7T5P - chains A and B; structure by electron microscopy, 3.40 A resolution.

# Chain A
Name: SUMO-interacting motif-containing protein 1
Organism: Homo sapiens
UniProtKB: Q8NDZ2 (SIMC1_HUMAN); numbering as in UniProt (aligned over 284-872)
Amino-acid sequence (589 residues; numbered 284 to 872; the number before each row is that of its first residue):
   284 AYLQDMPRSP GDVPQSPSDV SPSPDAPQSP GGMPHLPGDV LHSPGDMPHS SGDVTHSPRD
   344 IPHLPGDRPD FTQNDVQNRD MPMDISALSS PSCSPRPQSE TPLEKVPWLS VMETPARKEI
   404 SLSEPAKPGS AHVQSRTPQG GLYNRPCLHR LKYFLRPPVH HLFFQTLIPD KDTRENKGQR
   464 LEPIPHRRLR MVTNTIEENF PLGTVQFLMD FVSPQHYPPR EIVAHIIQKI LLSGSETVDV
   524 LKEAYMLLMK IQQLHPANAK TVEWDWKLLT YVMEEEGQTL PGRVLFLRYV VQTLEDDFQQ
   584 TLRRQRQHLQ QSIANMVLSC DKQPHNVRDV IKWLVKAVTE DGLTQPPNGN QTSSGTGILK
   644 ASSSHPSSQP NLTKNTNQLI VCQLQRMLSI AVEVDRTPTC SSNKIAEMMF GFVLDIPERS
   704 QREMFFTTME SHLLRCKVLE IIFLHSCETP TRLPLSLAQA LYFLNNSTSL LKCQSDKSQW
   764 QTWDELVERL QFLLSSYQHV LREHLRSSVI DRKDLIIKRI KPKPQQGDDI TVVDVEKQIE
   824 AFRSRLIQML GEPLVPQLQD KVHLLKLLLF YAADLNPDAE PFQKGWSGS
Unresolved in the structure: 284-424, 629-653, 754-759, 859-872
Differences from the reference sequence: conflict R379 (Ser in Q8NDZ2); variant R463 (Lys in Q8NDZ2), R772 (His in Q8NDZ2)
Reported in the primary citation:
  - mutagenesis - R473D/N477A/E480K/E481K: unchanged binding to SMC5-SMC6 complex localization factor protein 2 (chain B)
  - mutagenesis - R473D/N477A/E480K/E481K: decreased localization

# Chain B
Name: SMC5-SMC6 complex localization factor protein 2
Organism: Homo sapiens
UniProtKB: Q8IX21 (SLF2_HUMAN); residue numbers follow UniProt; this construct covers 635-1173
Amino-acid sequence (539 residues; numbered 635 to 1173; the number before each row is that of its first residue):
   635 TPAATGKPPA LSKGLRSQSS DYTGHVHPGT YTNTLERLVK EMEDTQRLDE LQKQLQEDIR
   695 QGRGIKSPIR IGEEDSTDDE DGLLEEHKEF LKKFSVTIDA IPDHHPGEEI FNFLNSGKIF
   755 NQYTLDLRDS GFIGQSAVEK LILKSGKTDQ IFLTTQGFLT SAYHYVQCPV PVLKWLFRMM
   815 SVHTDCIVSV QILSTLMEIT IRNDTFSDSP VWPWIPSLSD VAAVFFNMGI DFRSLFPLEN
   875 LQPDFNEDYL VSETQTTSRG KESEDSSYKP IFSTLPETNI LNVVKFLGLC TSIHPEGYQD
   935 REIMLLILML FKMSLEKQLK QIPLVDFQSL LINLMKNIRD WNTKVPELCL GINELSSHPH
   995 NLLWLVQLVP NWTSRGRQLR QCLSLVIISK LLDEKHEDVP NASNLQVSVL HRYLVQMKPS
  1055 DLLKKMVLKK KAEQPDGIID DSLHLELEKQ AYYLTYILLH LVGEVSCSHS FSSGQRKHFV
  1115 LLCGALEKHV KCDIREDARL FYRTKVKDLV ARIHGKWQEI IQNCRPTQGQ LHDFWVPDS
Unresolved in the structure: 635-732, 894-896, 1034-1037, 1159-1173
UniProt features mapped onto this chain:
  - natural variant: S815 to S1173 (deletion: In ATELS1), N861 (N861I: In ATELS1)
Reported in the primary citation:
  - mutagenesis - C820W/I821W, M831R/I835R: decreased binding to SLF1

# How chain A and chain B interact
Contacting residue pairs - 58 pairs, chain A then chain B:
  Y426(A) with P929(B); E930(B), hydrogen bond
  R428(A) with D838(B), salt bridge; S841(B), hydrogen bond (side chain-backbone); D842(B)
  L431(A) with I927(B), hydrophobic
  K435(A) with T839(B)
  L438(A) with E832(B); R836(B)
  P440(A) with S828(B)
  V442(A) with K919(B), hydrogen bond (backbone-side chain)
  H443(A) with K919(B); V959(B)
  H444(A) with M831(B), hydrogen bond; K919(B)
  F447(A) with L923(B), hydrophobic; S926(B)
  Q448(A) with N967(B)
  R470(A) with E1153(B), salt bridge; Q1156(B); N1157(B), hydrogen bond
  D522(A) with H738(B), salt bridge
  K525(A) with K954(B), hydrogen bond (side chain-backbone); Q955(B); I956(B), hydrogen bond (side chain-backbone); P957(B)
  M529(A) with P957(B), hydrophobic; L958(B); V959(B), hydrophobic
  K533(A) with W1006(B)
  Q536(A) with I966(B); W1006(B)
  N658(A) with C820(B), hydrogen bond
  Q661(A) with I821(B)
  T710(A) with Q790(B); Q825(B)
  R718(A) with Q790(B)
  Q774(A) with F786(B)
  F775(A) with F786(B), hydrophobic
  S778(A) with F792(B)
  Q781(A) with S795(B)
  H782(A) with Q790(B); G791(B), hydrogen bond (side chain-backbone); T794(B)
  R785(A) with T794(B), hydrogen bond (side chain-backbone); S795(B), hydrogen bond (side chain-backbone); H798(B); R836(B)
  E786(A) with R836(B), salt bridge
  R802(A) with H798(B); Y799(B), hydrogen bond
  K804(A) with Y799(B)
  L847(A) with D783(B)
  L850(A) with L775(B), hydrophobic; K778(B)
  L851(A) with F792(B), hydrophobic
  Y854(A) with L775(B), hydrophobic; A796(B)
Other interface residues (no listed pair), chain A (46 interface residues in all): L445, R471, F490, D493, P497, V521, E526, Y528, M532, L537, R571, T711
Other interface residues (no listed pair), chain B (54 interface residues in all): V772, Y797, I835, S843, P847, G922, H928, L953, S963, R1011, R1146, K1150
The authors on this interface:
  - interface residues, chain A: L431(A)

# Overview
46 residues of chain A and 54 residues of chain B are in contact; the contacts include 12 hydrogen bonds and 4
salt bridges. Polar pairs include R428(A)-D838(B), R470(A)-E1153(B) and D522(A)-H738(B). The paper reports
that C820W/I821W and M831R/I835R of chain B reduce binding to SLF1; the interface residue L431(A).
Chain A is SUMO-interacting motif-containing protein 1 and chain B is SMC5-SMC6 complex localization factor
protein 2, both from Homo sapiens; the structure, Cryo-EM structure of human SIMC1-SLF2 complex, was
determined by electron microscopy.
